9DMQ - chains A and B of the 7 polymer chains in the assembly; structure by electron microscopy, 2.06 A resolution.

Chain A:
Protein: Acetylcholine receptor subunit alpha
Source organism: Homo sapiens
UniProtKB: P02708 (ACHA_HUMAN); residues -19 to 437 here correspond to UniProt positions 1-457 (UniProt number = residue number + 20)
Sequence (457 residues; row label = number of the first residue in the row; numbers below 1 keep their minus sign (Met-19 is residue -19)):
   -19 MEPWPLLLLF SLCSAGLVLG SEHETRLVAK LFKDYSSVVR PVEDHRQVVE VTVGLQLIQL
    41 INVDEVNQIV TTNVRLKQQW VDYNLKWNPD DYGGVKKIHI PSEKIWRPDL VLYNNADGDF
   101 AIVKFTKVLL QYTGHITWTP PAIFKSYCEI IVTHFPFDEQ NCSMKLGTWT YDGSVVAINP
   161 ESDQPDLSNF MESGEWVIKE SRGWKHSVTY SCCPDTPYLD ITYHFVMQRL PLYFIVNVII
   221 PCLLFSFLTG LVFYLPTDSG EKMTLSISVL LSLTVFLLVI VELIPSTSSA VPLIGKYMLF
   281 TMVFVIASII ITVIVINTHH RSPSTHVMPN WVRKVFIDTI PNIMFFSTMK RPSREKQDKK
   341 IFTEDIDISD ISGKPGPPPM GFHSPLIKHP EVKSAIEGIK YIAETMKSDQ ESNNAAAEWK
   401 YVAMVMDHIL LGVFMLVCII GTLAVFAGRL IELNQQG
Unresolved in the structure: -19 to 0, 330-367
Glycans and other covalent adducts: glycan linked to Asn141
Residues lining bound ligands: acetylcholine (ACH): Tyr93, Trp149, Thr150, Tyr190, Cys192, Tyr198
Curated features (UniProtKB/Swiss-Prot):
  - glycosylation: Asn141 (N-linked (GlcNAc...) asparagine)

Chain B:
Protein: Acetylcholine receptor subunit epsilon
Source organism: Homo sapiens
UniProtKB: Q04844 (ACHE_HUMAN); residues -19 to 473 here correspond to UniProt positions 1-493 (UniProt number = residue number + 20)
Sequence (493 residues; numbered -19 to 473; the number before each row is that of its first residue; numbers below 1 keep their minus sign (Met-19 is residue -19)):
   -19 MARAPLGVLL LLGLLGRGVG KNEELRLYHH LFNNYDPGSR PVREPEDTVT ISLKVTLTNL
    41 ISLNEKEETL TTSVWIGIDW QDYRLNYSKD DFGGIETLRV PSELVWLPEI VLENNIDGQF
   101 GVAYDANVLV YEGGSVTWLP PAIYRSVCAV EVTYFPFDWQ NCSLIFRSQT YNAEEVEFTF
   161 AVDNDGKTIN KIDIDTEAYT ENGEWAIDFC PGVIRRHHGG ATDGPGETDV IYSLIIRRKP
   221 LFYVINIIVP CVLISGLVLL AYFLPAQAGG QKCTVSINVL LAQTVFLFLI AQKIPETSLS
   281 VPLLGRFLIF VMVVATLIVM NCVIVLNVSQ RTPTTHAMSP RLRHVLLELL PRLLGSPPPP
   341 EAPRAASPPR RASSVGLLLR AEELILKKPR SELVFEGQRH RQGTWTAAFC QSLGAAAPEV
   401 RCCVDAVNFV AESTRDQEAT GEEVSDWVRM GNALDNICFW AALVLFSVGS SLIFLGAYFN
   461 RVPDLPYAPC IQP
Unresolved in the structure: -19 to 0, 335-396
Disulfides: Cys128-Cys142, Cys190-Cys470
Glycans and other covalent adducts: N-acetylglucosamine (NAG) linked to Asn66, Asn141
Residues lining bound ligands: acetylcholine (ACH): Trp55, Leu109, Leu119
Curated features (UniProtKB/Swiss-Prot):
  - glycosylation (N-linked (GlcNAc...) asparagine): Asn66, Asn141

Interface between chain A and chain B:
Contacting residue pairs (99):
  Ser16(A) with Leu5(B)
  Val18(A) with Pro81(B)
  Val19(A) with Glu4(B); Leu5(B)
  Arg20(A) with Asn2(B), hydrogen bond (backbone-side chain); Glu4(B), salt bridge
  Val22(A) with Asn2(B)
  Glu23(A) with Lys1(B); Asn2(B)
  His25(A) with Asn2(B); Glu3(B); Gly73(B), hydrogen bond (side chain-backbone); Ile75(B)
  Arg26(A) with Gly73(B), hydrogen bond (side chain-backbone)
  Asp89(A) with Tyr104(B)
  Val91(A) with Tyr104(B), hydrophobic
  Ala96(A) with Ile41(B); Ile123(B)
  Asp97(A) with Arg125(B)
  Phe100(A) with Ser53(B); Ala103(B), hydrophobic; Pro121(B), hydrophobic; Ala122(B); Ile123(B), hydrophobic
  Ala101(A) with Tyr104(B), hydrophobic
  Tyr127(A) with Asn39(B); Thr180(B); Glu181(B)
  Trp149(A) with Trp55(B); Ala106(B); Leu119(B), hydrogen bond (side chain-backbone); Pro121(B)
  Thr150(A) with Arg79(B), hydrogen bond (backbone-side chain); Ala106(B); Asn107(B), hydrogen bond; Leu109(B)
  Tyr151(A) with Arg79(B); Asn107(B)
  Asp152(A) with Arg79(B), salt bridge
  Val155(A) with Arg79(B)
  Val188(A) with Glu177(B)
  Thr189(A) with Glu177(B)
  Tyr190(A) with Asp175(B)
  Ser191(A) with Asp175(B), hydrogen bond (backbone-side chain)
  Cys192(A) with Leu119(B), hydrophobic
  Tyr198(A) with Arg79(B)
  Gly240(A) with Gln251(B), hydrogen bond (backbone-side chain)
  Glu241(A) with Gln251(B)
  Lys242(A) with Gln251(B)
  Met243(A) with Gln251(B); Val255(B), hydrophobic
  Thr244(A) with Gln251(B), hydrogen bond
  Ile247(A) with Asn258(B)
  Leu250(A) with Leu237(B), hydrophobic
  Leu251(A) with Asn258(B); Leu261(B), hydrophobic; Ala262(B)
  Thr254(A) with Ile234(B); Phe266(B)
  Leu257(A) with Asn226(B); Phe266(B), hydrophobic
  Leu258(A) with Val265(B), hydrophobic; Phe268(B), hydrophobic; Leu269(B), hydrophobic
  Val261(A) with Phe222(B); Asn226(B); Lys273(B)
  Ile264(A) with Phe222(B), hydrophobic; Asn226(B)
  Pro265(A) with Phe222(B)
  Ser266(A) with Glu184(B); Phe222(B); Tyr223(B)
  Ser268(A) with Gly183(B); Lys219(B); Leu221(B)
  Met282(A) with Ile234(B), hydrophobic
  Ile286(A) with Leu237(B), hydrophobic
  Ile289(A) with Leu237(B), hydrophobic; Leu240(B), hydrophobic
  Ile290(A) with Leu240(B), hydrophobic
  Val293(A) with Leu240(B); Phe243(B), hydrophobic; Leu244(B), hydrophobic
  Ile296(A) with Pro245(B)
  Asn297(A) with Phe243(B), hydrogen bond (side chain-backbone)
  His300(A) with Pro245(B)
  His369(A) with Arg401(B)
  Glu371(A) with Arg401(B), salt bridge; Val404(B)
  Ser374(A) with Asn408(B)
  Ala375(A) with Val407(B); Asn408(B), hydrogen bond (backbone-side chain)
  Gly378(A) with Ala411(B)
  Ile379(A) with Val407(B), hydrophobic
  Tyr381(A) with Thr414(B); Arg415(B); Glu418(B), hydrogen bond
  Ile382(A) with Val410(B), hydrophobic
Interface residues without a listed pair, chain A (70 interface residues in all): Asp24, Tyr93, Asn95, Lys145, Ile260, Thr267, Val271, Leu279, Val283, Thr305, Val372, Thr385
Interface residues without a listed pair, chain B (76 interface residues in all): Tyr8, Phe72, Val80, Leu84, Pro120, Ala178, Asn182, Ile225, Ile227, Val229, Pro230, Leu233, Gly249, Gly250, Thr254, Asp405, Arg429

In short:
70 residues of chain A and 76 residues of chain B are in contact; the contacts include 12 hydrogen bonds and 3
salt bridges. Among the polar pairs are Arg20(A)-Glu4(B), Asp152(A)-Arg79(B) and Glu371(A)-Arg401(B).
Acetylcholine is bound between chain A and chain B.
Here chain A is Acetylcholine receptor subunit alpha and chain B is Acetylcholine receptor subunit epsilon,
both from Homo sapiens. Entry 9DMQ (Human muscle nAChR with fab3-bound) was determined by electron microscopy
together with 9DMG, 9DMH, 9DMJ, 9DMK, 9DML, 9DMS and 9DMT from the same study.
